Entry 5V3P (X-ray diffraction, 2.50 A resolution); this record covers chains A and D.

== Chain A (and D) ==
Molecule: Tumor necrosis factor alpha-induced protein 3
From: Homo sapiens
Notes: EC 3.4.19.12, 6.3.2.-; fragment: OTU domain; chain D of this document is another copy of the same molecule, construct and numbering; everything in this record applies to it too
Reference sequence: P21580 (TNAP3_HUMAN); residue numbers follow UniProt; this construct covers 1-366
Sequence (366 residues; numbered 1 to 366; the number before each row is that of its first residue):
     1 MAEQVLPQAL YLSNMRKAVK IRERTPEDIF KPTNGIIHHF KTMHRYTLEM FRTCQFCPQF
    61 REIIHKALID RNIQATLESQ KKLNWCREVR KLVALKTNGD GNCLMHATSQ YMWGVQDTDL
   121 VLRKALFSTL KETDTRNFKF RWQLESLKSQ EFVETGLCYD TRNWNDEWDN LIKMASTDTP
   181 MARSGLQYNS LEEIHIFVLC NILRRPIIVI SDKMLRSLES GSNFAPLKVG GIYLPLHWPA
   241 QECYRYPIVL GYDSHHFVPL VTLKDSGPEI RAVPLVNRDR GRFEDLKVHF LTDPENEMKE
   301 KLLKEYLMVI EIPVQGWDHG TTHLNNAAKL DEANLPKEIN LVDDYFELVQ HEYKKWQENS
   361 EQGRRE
Disordered / not traced: 1-4, 151-162, 180-185, 212-227, 318-320, 358-366 (chain D: 1-4, 151-159, 180-186, 214-226, 266-267, 277-282, 315-323, 359-366)
Modified positions: Cys103 (S-(2-amino-2-oxoethyl)-L-cysteine; YCM)
Sequence notes: engineered mutation Asn325 (Ile in P21580)
Swiss-Prot annotation at these positions:
  - region (Interaction with ubiquitin): Leu157 to Tyr159, Ser190 to Glu192, Phe224 to Leu227
  - active site: Asp100, Cys103 (Nucleophile), His256 (Proton acceptor)
  - modified residue: Ala2 (N-acetylalanine)
  - natural variant: Cys243 (C243Y: In AIFBL1)
  - mutagenesis: Asp70 (D70A: Minor effect on 'Lys-48' deubiquitinase activity. Strongly reduced 'Lys-63' deubiquitinase activity), Thr97 (T97A: Minor effect on 'Lys-48' deubiquitinase activity), Asp100 (D100A: Strongly reduced deubiquitinase activity), Cys103 (C103A: Loss of deubiquitinase activity; C103S: Loss of 'Lys-63' deubiquitinating activity. Down-regulation of TNF-induced NF-kappa-B activity less effective), His106 (H106A: Reduces deubiquitinase activity), Leu157 (L157A: Strongly reduced 'Lys-48' deubiquitinase activity), Tyr159 (Y159A: Strongly reduced 'Lys-48' deubiquitinase activity), Ser190 (S190A: Strongly reduced 'Lys-48' deubiquitinase activity), Glu192 (E192A: Strongly reduced 'Lys-48' deubiquitinase activity), Phe224 (F224A: Strongly reduced 'Lys-48' deubiquitinase activity), Leu227 (L227A: Strongly reduced 'Lys-48' deubiquitinase activity), His256 (H256A: Loss of deubiquitinase activity)
Reported in the primary citation:
  - catalytic residues: Cys103
  - conformationally variable residues (loop rearrangement): Thr321, Thr322, Leu324
  - mutagenesis - C103A: abolished catalytic activity (citing earlier work)
  - disease-associated variants - C243Y: decreased signaling
  - mutagenesis - T108A/I207L: decreased signaling

== How chain A and chain D interact ==
Residue-residue contacts - 28 pairs, chain A then chain D:
  Leu12(A) - Met15(D)
  Ser13(A) - Met15(D)  hydrogen bond (backbone-backbone)
  Ser13(A) - Arg16(D)  hydrogen bond (backbone-backbone)
  Asn14(A) - Asn14(D)
  Met15(A) - Pro7(D)  hydrophobic
  Met15(A) - Leu12(D)
  Met15(A) - Ser13(D)  hydrogen bond (backbone-backbone)
  Met15(A) - Leu348(D)
  Arg16(A) - Ser13(D)  hydrogen bond (backbone-backbone)
  Arg16(A) - Asp344(D)  salt bridge
  Arg16(A) - Glu347(D)
  Arg16(A) - Leu348(D)
  Val19(A) - Leu348(D)  hydrophobic
  Val19(A) - His351(D)
  Glu23(A) - His351(D)  salt bridge
  Thr118(A) - Lys355(D)  hydrogen bond (backbone-side chain)
  Asp119(A) - His351(D)  salt bridge
  Asp119(A) - Lys355(D)  salt bridge
  Asp344(A) - Arg16(D)  salt bridge
  Glu347(A) - Arg16(D)
  Leu348(A) - Met15(D)
  Leu348(A) - Arg16(D)
  Leu348(A) - Val19(D)  hydrophobic
  His351(A) - Val19(D)
  His351(A) - Glu23(D)  salt bridge
  His351(A) - Asp119(D)  salt bridge
  Lys355(A) - Thr118(D)
  Lys355(A) - Asp119(D)  salt bridge
Interface residues without a listed pair, chain A (16 interface residues in all): Pro7, Arg22
Interface residues without a listed pair, chain D (16 interface residues in all): Arg22

== Overview ==
Chain A and chain D each contribute 16 residues to their interface, with 5 hydrogen bonds and 8 salt bridges.
Polar pairs include Arg16(A)-Asp344(D), Glu23(A)-His351(D) and Asp119(A)-His351(D). UniProt lists 3
active-site residues and 12 mutagenesis sites on chain A. The paper reports the catalytic residue Cys103(A);
C243Y and T108A/I207L of chain A reduce signaling.
Both chains are Tumor necrosis factor alpha-induced protein 3 (Homo sapiens). Entry 5V3P (Human A20 OTU domain
(I325N) with acetamidylated C103) was determined by X-ray diffraction, deposited together with 5V3B.
